7OKZ - chain AAA; structure by X-ray diffraction, 2.10 A resolution.

# Chain AAA
Molecule: 1H-3-hydroxy-4-oxoquinaldine 2,4-dioxygenase
Organism: Paenarthrobacter nitroguajacolicus
Notes: EC 1.13.11.48
UniProtKB: O31266 (HOD_PAENT); numbering as in UniProt (aligned over 1-276)
Amino-acid sequence (288 residues; each row starts with the number of its first residue; numbers below 1 keep their minus sign (Met-11 is residue -11)):
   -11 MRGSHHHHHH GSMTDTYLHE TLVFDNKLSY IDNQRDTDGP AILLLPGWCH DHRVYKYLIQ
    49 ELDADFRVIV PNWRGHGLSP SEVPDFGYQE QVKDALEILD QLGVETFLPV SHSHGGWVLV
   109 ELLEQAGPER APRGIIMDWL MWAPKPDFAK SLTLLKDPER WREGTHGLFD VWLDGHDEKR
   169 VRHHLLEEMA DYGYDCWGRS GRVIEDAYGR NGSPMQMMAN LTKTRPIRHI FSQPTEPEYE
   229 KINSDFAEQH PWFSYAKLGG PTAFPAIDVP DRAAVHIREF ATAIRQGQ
Unresolved in the structure: -11 to 1, 276
Cystine bridges: Cys37-Cys184
Differences from the reference sequence: initiating methionine (-11); expression tag (-10 to 0); engineered mutation Ser69 (Cys in O31266), Ala251 (His in O31266)
Ion coordination: K+: Ala235, His238, Pro239, Phe241 (together with glycerol)
Ligand contacts:
  - d(-)-tartaric acid (TAR): His164, Asp165, Glu166
  - 2-methyl-quinolin-4(1H)-one (VFH): Gly35, Trp36, His38, His100, Ser101, His102, Phe136, Leu140, Leu143, Leu156, Trp160, Met177, Trp185, Ser188, Ile192, Phe252
Curated features (UniProtKB/Swiss-Prot):
  - binding site (substrate): Trp36 to His38, His100, Ser101, Trp160
  - site: Asp126 (Increases basicity of active site His)
  - mutagenesis: His38 (H38A: Strongly reduced affinity for substrate. Reduced enzyme activity), Ser101 (S101A: Strongly reduced affinity for substrate. Strongly reduced enzyme activity), His102 (H102L: Strongly reduced enzyme activity; H102Q: Reduces enzyme activity by about half), Asp126 (D126A: Strongly reduced enzyme activity), Tyr196 (Y196A/K/R: Strongly reduced affinity for substrate. Strongly reduced enzyme activity), Asp233 (D233A: Reduces enzyme activity by about half)
From the paper describing this entry:
  - conformationally variable residues (side-chain flip): Ser101
  - catalytic residues: Ser101, Asp126 (citing earlier work)
  - mutagenesis - S101A: unchanged catalytic activity

# Summary
Bound to chain AAA: 2-methyl-quinolin-4(1H)-one and d(-)-tartaric acid. Ala235, His238, Pro239 and Phe241 form
the K+ site. From UniProt: 6 substrate-binding residues and 6 mutagenesis sites. The paper reports catalytic
residues Ser101 and Asp126; S101A leaves catalytic activity unchanged.
Chain AAA is 1H-3-hydroxy-4-oxoquinaldine 2,4-dioxygenase (Paenarthrobacter nitroguajacolicus); the structure,
Crystal structure of the cofactor-devoid 1-H-3-hydroxy-4- oxoquinaldine 2,4-dioxygenase (hod) catalytically
inactive H251A variant complexed with 2-methyl- ..., was determined by X-ray diffraction together with 8ORO,
8OXN, 8OXT, 8A97 and 7OJM from the same study.
